PDB entry 9JH6 | electron microscopy, 2.89 A resolution | chains A and B of the 6 polymer chains in the assembly

[Chain A]
Molecule: Guanine nucleotide-binding protein G(i) subunit alpha-1
Source organism: Homo sapiens
Sequence (361 residues; each row starts with the number of its first residue; note: 33 numbers in that range are skipped by the numbering (no residue carries them; nothing is unmodelled there)):
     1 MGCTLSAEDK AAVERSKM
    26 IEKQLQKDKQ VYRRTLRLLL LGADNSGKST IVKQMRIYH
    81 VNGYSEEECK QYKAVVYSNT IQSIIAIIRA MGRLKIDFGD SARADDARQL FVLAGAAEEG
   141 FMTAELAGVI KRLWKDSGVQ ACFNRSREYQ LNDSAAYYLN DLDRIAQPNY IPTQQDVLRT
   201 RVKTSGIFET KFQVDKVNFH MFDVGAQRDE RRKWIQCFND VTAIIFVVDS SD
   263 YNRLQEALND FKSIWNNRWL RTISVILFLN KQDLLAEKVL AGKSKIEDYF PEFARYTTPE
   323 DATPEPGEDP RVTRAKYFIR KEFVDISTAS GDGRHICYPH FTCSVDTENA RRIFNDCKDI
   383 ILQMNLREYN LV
Unresolved in the structure: 1-2, 81-201, 263-264

[Chain B]
Molecule: Guanine nucleotide-binding protein G(I)/G(S)/G(T) subunit beta-1
Source organism: Homo sapiens
UniProt: P62873 (GBB1_HUMAN); residue numbers follow UniProt; this construct covers 2-340
Sequence (358 residues; row label = number of the first residue in the row; numbers below 1 keep their minus sign (Met-17 is residue -17)):
   -17 MHHHHHHLEV LFQGPGSSQS ELDQLRQEAE QLKNQIRDAR KACADATLSQ ITNNIDPVGR
    43 IQMRTRRTLR GHLAKIYAMH WGTDSRLLVS ASQDGKLIIW DSYTTNKVHA IPLRSSWVMT
   103 CAYAPSGNYV ACGGLDNICS IYNLKTREGN VRVSRELAGH TGYLSCCRFL DDNQIVTSSG
   163 DTTCALWDIE TGQQTTTFTG HTGDVMSLSL APDTRLFVSG ACDASAKLWD VREGMCRQTF
   223 TGHESDINAI CFFPNGNAFA TGSDDATCRL FDLRADQELM TYSHDNIICG ITSVSFSKSG
   283 RLLLAGYDDF NCNVWDALKA DRAGVLAGHD NRVSCLGVTD DGMAVATGSW DSFLKIWN
Unresolved in the structure: -17 to 2
Sequence notes: initiating methionine (-17); expression tag (-16 to 1)
Swiss-Prot annotation at these positions:
  - modified residue: Ser2 (N-acetylserine), His266 (Phosphohistidine)
  - natural variant: Leu30 (L30F: In MRD42; uncertain significance), Arg52 (R52G: In MRD42), Gly64 (G64V: In MRD42), Asp76 (D76E: In MRD42; D76G: In MRD42), Gly77 (G77S: In MRD42), Lys78 (K78R: In MRD42), Ile80 (I80N: In MRD42; I80T: In MRD42), His91 (H91R: In MRD42; uncertain significance), Ala92 (A92T: In MRD42), Pro94 (P94S: In MRD42), Leu95 (L95P: In MRD42), Arg96 (R96L: In MRD42), 5 further natural variant entries in UniProt

[How chain A and chain B interact]
Pairs across the interface (58):
  Val13(A) - Asn88(B)
  Arg15(A) - Val90(B)  hydrogen bond (side chain-backbone)
  Arg15(A) - His91(B)
  Ser16(A) - Asn88(B)
  Ser16(A) - Lys89(B)  hydrogen bond (side chain-backbone)
  Ile26(A) - Lys89(B)
  Ile26(A) - Ala92(B)  hydrophobic
  Glu27(A) - Lys89(B)  salt bridge
  Leu30(A) - Gly53(B)
  Leu30(A) - Ile80(B)  hydrophobic
  Leu30(A) - Lys89(B)
  Asp33(A) - Lys78(B)  salt bridge
  Lys34(A) - Leu55(B)
  Tyr37(A) - Ala56(B)
  Tyr37(A) - Asp76(B)
  Thr204(A) - Asn119(B)  hydrogen bond (backbone-side chain)
  Thr204(A) - His142(B)
  Thr204(A) - Thr143(B)
  Ser205(A) - Asn119(B)
  Gly206(A) - Leu117(B)
  Gly206(A) - Asp118(B)  hydrogen bond (backbone-backbone)
  Gly206(A) - Asn119(B)
  Ile207(A) - Trp99(B)
  Ile207(A) - Leu117(B)  hydrophobic
  Phe222(A) - Trp99(B)  hydrophobic
  Ala226(A) - Asn119(B)
  Ala226(A) - Thr143(B)
  Gln227(A) - Leu117(B)
  Gln227(A) - Asn119(B)
  Gln227(A) - Gly144(B)
  Gln227(A) - Tyr145(B)  hydrogen bond (side chain-backbone)
  Arg228(A) - Gly162(B)
  Arg228(A) - Asp163(B)
  Arg228(A) - Asp186(B)
  Arg232(A) - Cys204(B)
  Arg232(A) - Asp228(B)  salt bridge
  Lys233(A) - Tyr145(B)
  Lys233(A) - Met188(B)
  Lys233(A) - Cys204(B)
  Lys233(A) - Asp228(B)
  Lys233(A) - Asn230(B)  hydrogen bond
  Lys233(A) - Asp246(B)  salt bridge
  Gln236(A) - Tyr59(B)  hydrogen bond (backbone-side chain)
  Gln236(A) - Arg314(B)  hydrogen bond
  Gln236(A) - Trp332(B)
  Cys237(A) - Lys57(B)
  Cys237(A) - Tyr59(B)  hydrogen bond
  Cys237(A) - Gln75(B)  hydrogen bond (backbone-side chain)
  Cys237(A) - Trp99(B)
  Cys237(A) - Met101(B)  hydrophobic
  Phe238(A) - Trp99(B)  hydrophobic
  Asn239(A) - Lys57(B)  hydrogen bond
  Asn239(A) - Trp332(B)
  Arg280(A) - Cys271(B)
  Arg280(A) - Asp290(B)  salt bridge
  Trp281(A) - Asp290(B)
  Trp281(A) - Arg314(B)
  Trp281(A) - Trp332(B)
Interface residues without a listed pair, chain A (29 interface residues in all): Ala12, Trp234, Asp240, Val241
Interface residues without a listed pair, chain B (39 interface residues in all): Arg52, Thr87, Thr164, Thr184

[Overview]
29 residues of chain A and 39 residues of chain B are in contact; the contacts include 11 hydrogen bonds and 5
salt bridges. Polar pairs include Glu27(A)-Lys89(B), Asp33(A)-Lys78(B) and Arg232(A)-Asp228(B).
Chain A is Guanine nucleotide-binding protein G(i) subunit alpha-1 and chain B is Guanine nucleotide-binding
protein G(I)/G(S)/G(T) subunit beta-1, both from Homo sapiens; the structure, Activation mechanism of CYSLTR2
by C20:0, was determined by electron microscopy (same publication as 9JH5).
